Entry 6O58 (electron microscopy, 3.80 A resolution); this record covers chains M and I of the 16 polymer chains in the assembly.

[Chain M (and I)]
Name: Calcium uniporter protein, mitochondrial
From: Homo sapiens
Notes: chain I of this document is another copy of the same molecule, construct and numbering; everything in this record applies to it too
Reference sequence: Q8NE86 (MCU_HUMAN); residue numbers follow UniProt; this construct covers 1-351
Chain sequence (351 residues; numbered 1 to 351; the number before each row is that of its first residue):
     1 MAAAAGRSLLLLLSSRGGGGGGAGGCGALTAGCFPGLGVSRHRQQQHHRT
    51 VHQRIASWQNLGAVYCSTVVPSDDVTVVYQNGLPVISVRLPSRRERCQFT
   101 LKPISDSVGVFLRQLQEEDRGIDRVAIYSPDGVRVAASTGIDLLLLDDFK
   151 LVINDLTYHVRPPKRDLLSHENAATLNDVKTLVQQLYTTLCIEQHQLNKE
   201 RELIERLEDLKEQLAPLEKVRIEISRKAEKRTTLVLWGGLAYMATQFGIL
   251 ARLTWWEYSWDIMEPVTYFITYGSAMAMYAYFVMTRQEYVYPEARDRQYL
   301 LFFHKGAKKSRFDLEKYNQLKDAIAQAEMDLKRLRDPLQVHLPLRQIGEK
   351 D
Not modelled in the structure: 1-73, 344-351 (chain I: 1-73, 347-351)
Ion coordination: Ca2+: Glu264 (shared with Glu264(I) of chain I; 1 residue of chain K; 1 residue of chain O)
Reported in the primary citation:
  - mutagenesis - D123R: abolished binding to dimerization of HsMCU
  - post-translational modification sites: Cys97 (citing earlier work)

[Chain M / chain I interface]
Contacting residue pairs (65):
  Lys102(M) - Arg201(I)
  Val183(M) - Leu186(I)
  Val183(M) - Leu190(I)  hydrophobic
  Leu186(M) - Val183(I)
  Tyr187(M) - Tyr187(I)  hydrophobic
  Thr189(M) - Asn81(I)
  Leu190(M) - Lys180(I)
  Ile192(M) - Lys180(I)
  Ile192(M) - Val183(I)  hydrophobic
  Ile192(M) - Gln184(I)
  Gln194(M) - Lys102(I)
  Gln194(M) - Pro103(I)
  Gln194(M) - Ile104(I)
  His195(M) - Asn177(I)  hydrogen bond
  His195(M) - Lys180(I)
  Gln196(M) - Gln184(I)
  Leu197(M) - Ile104(I)  hydrophobic
  Leu197(M) - Ser105(I)
  Arg201(M) - Ile104(I)
  Arg201(M) - Asp142(I)  salt bridge
  Leu236(M) - Tyr279(I)  hydrogen bond (backbone-side chain)
  Trp237(M) - Val283(I)  hydrophobic
  Trp237(M) - Met284(I)  hydrophobic
  Gly239(M) - Tyr279(I)
  Leu240(M) - Met276(I)
  Leu240(M) - Tyr279(I)  hydrophobic
  Leu240(M) - Val283(I)  hydrophobic
  Met243(M) - Tyr272(I)
  Met243(M) - Met276(I)  hydrophobic
  Ala244(M) - Met276(I)  hydrophobic
  Gln246(M) - Tyr272(I)  hydrogen bond
  Phe247(M) - Phe269(I)  hydrophobic
  Phe247(M) - Tyr272(I)  hydrophobic
  Leu250(M) - Phe269(I)  hydrophobic
  Ala251(M) - Phe269(I)
  Trp255(M) - Pro265(I)
  Trp255(M) - Phe269(I)  hydrophobic
  Trp260(M) - Glu264(I)  hydrogen bond
  Trp260(M) - Pro265(I)  hydrophobic
  Trp260(M) - Tyr268(I)  hydrophobic
  Glu264(M) - Glu264(I)
  Thr267(M) - Tyr268(I)  hydrogen bond (backbone-side chain)
  Thr271(M) - Tyr268(I)
  Val290(M) - Glu288(I)
  Tyr291(M) - Tyr279(I)  hydrophobic
  Tyr291(M) - Phe282(I)
  Tyr291(M) - Glu288(I)
  Pro292(M) - Phe282(I)
  Pro292(M) - Glu288(I)
  Arg295(M) - Phe282(I)
  Arg295(M) - Arg286(I)
  Arg333(M) - Gln346(I)
  Asp336(M) - Arg333(I)  salt bridge
  Asp336(M) - Gln346(I)
  Pro337(M) - His195(I)
  Pro337(M) - Lys199(I)
  Leu338(M) - His195(I)
  Leu338(M) - Gln196(I)
  Leu338(M) - Lys199(I)
  Leu338(M) - Asp330(I)
  Leu338(M) - Arg333(I)
  Leu338(M) - Leu334(I)  hydrophobic
  Gln339(M) - Leu344(I)
  Gln339(M) - Gln346(I)
  Val340(M) - Thr188(I)
Interface residues without a listed pair, chain M (43 interface residues in all): Ile104, Lys180, Gln184, Cys191, Glu193, Met329
Interface residues without a listed pair, chain I (42 interface residues in all): Gly82, Leu83, Leu143, Gln194, Leu197, Val266, Ala275

[Overview]
Chain M and chain I form an interface of 43 and 42 residues respectively; the contacts include 5 hydrogen
bonds and 2 salt bridges. Polar contacts include Arg201(M)-Asp142(I), Asp336(M)-Arg333(I) and
His195(M)-Asn177(I). From the paper: D123R of chain M abolishes binding to dimerization of HsMCU; a
modification site at Cys97(M).
Both chains are Calcium uniporter protein, mitochondrial (Homo sapiens). Entry 6O58 (Human MCU-EMRE complex,
dimer of channel) was determined by electron microscopy (same publication as 6O5B).
